Entry 6FY3 (X-ray diffraction, 2.60 A resolution); this record covers chains X and Z of the 3 polymer chains in the assembly.

Chain X:
Protein: CAP228-3D Heavy Chain
Source organism: Homo sapiens
Chain sequence (238 residues; numbered 1 to 225 plus 13 insertion-coded residues; the number before each row is that of its first residue; a row labelled like 82A-82C holds insertion residues (82A, then the next letters in order)):
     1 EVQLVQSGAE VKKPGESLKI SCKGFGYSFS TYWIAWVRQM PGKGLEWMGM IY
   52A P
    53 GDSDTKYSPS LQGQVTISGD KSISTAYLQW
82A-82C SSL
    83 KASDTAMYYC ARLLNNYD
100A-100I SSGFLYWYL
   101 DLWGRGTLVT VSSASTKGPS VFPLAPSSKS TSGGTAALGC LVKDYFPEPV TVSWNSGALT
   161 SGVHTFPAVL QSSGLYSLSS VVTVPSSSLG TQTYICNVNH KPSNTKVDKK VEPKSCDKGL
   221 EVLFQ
Unresolved in the structure: 121-138, 150-165, 182-195, 214-225
Disulfide bonds: Cys-22/Cys-92, Cys-140/Cys-196

Chain Z:
Protein: CAP45 V2 peptide
Source organism: Human immunodeficiency virus 1
Chain sequence (19 residues; each row starts with the number of its first residue):
   164 ELRDKKQKAY ALFYRPDVV
Unresolved in the structure: 164, 181-182

How chain X and chain Z interact:
Pairs across the interface (19; chain X residue first):
  Trp-33(X) with Phe-176(Z), hydrogen bond (side chain-backbone); Arg-178(Z)
  Met-50(X) with Phe-176(Z), hydrophobic
  Tyr-52(X) with Arg-178(Z)
  Asp-54(X) with Arg-178(Z), salt bridge
  Asp-56(X) with Arg-178(Z), salt bridge
  Lys-58(X) with Leu-175(Z), hydrogen bond (side chain-backbone)
  Leu-95(X) with Phe-176(Z), hydrophobic
  Asp-100(X) with Lys-169(Z), salt bridge
  Phe-100D(X) with Lys-169(Z); Tyr-173(Z)
  Leu-100E(X) with Lys-169(Z), hydrogen bond (backbone-side chain); Tyr-173(Z), hydrogen bond (backbone-side chain); Tyr-177(Z), hydrophobic
  Tyr-100F(X) with Lys-169(Z)
  Trp-100G(X) with Ala-172(Z); Tyr-173(Z), hydrophobic; Phe-176(Z); Tyr-177(Z)

Overview:
The interface between chain X and chain Z involves 12 residues on one side and 7 on the other, with 4 hydrogen
bonds and 3 salt bridges. Polar contacts include Asp-54(X)/Arg-178(Z), Asp-56(X)/Arg-178(Z) and
Asp-100(X)/Lys-169(Z).
Here chain X is CAP228-3D Heavy Chain (Homo sapiens) and chain Z is CAP45 V2 peptide (Human immunodeficiency
virus 1). Entry 6FY3 (Crystal structure of a V2-directed, RV144 vaccine-like antibody from HIV-1 infection,
CAP228-3D, bound to a heterologous ...) was determined by X-ray diffraction.
